7BTQ - chains C and E of the 6 polymer chains in the assembly; structure by electron microscopy, 4.54 A resolution (low resolution: residue-level contacts below are approximate; hydrogen-bond / salt-bridge calls are withheld).

Chain C:
Molecule: 64-nt DNA strand
Sequence (64 nucleotides; each row starts with the number of its first residue; numbers below 1 keep their minus sign (DG-24 is residue -24)):
   -24 GGTGTTTGGC GGTTTTTCTC TTTTTCGACC TCGAATTCGA TTTTAGATTT TTGGGGGTTT
    36 CTGG
Unresolved in the structure: -24 to -15, 30-39

Chain E:
Name: Type-1 restriction enzyme EcoR124II specificity protein
From: Escherichia coli
UniProt: P10485 (T1S1_ECOLX); residue numbers follow UniProt; this construct covers 1-404
Amino-acid sequence (404 residues; numbered 1 to 404; the number before each row is that of its first residue):
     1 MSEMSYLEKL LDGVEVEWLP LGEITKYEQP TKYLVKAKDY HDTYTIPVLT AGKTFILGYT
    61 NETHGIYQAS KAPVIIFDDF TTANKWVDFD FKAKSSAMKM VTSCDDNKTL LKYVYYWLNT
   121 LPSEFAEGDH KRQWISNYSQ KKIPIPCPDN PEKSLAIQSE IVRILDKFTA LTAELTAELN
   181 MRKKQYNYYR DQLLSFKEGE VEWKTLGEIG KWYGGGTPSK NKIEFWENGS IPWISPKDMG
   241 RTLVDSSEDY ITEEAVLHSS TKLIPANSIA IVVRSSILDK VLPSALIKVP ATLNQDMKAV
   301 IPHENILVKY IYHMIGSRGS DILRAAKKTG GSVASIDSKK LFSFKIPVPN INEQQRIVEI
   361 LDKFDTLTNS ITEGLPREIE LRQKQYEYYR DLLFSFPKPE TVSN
Unresolved in the structure: 1-12, 397-404

How chain C and chain E interact:
Residue-residue contacts - 18 pairs, chain C then chain E:
  DT-2(C) with Ser260(E); Lys262(E)
  DT-1(C) with Gln295(E)
  DT0(C) with Gln295(E); Ser338(E)
  DC1(C) with Arg274(E); Asp296(E)
  DG2(C) with Arg274(E); Ser332(E)
  DA10(C) with Ala51(E); Gly52(E)
  DT11(C) with Thr50(E); Asp79(E); Phe80(E); Ser96(E); Ala97(E)
  DT12(C) with Tyr33(E); Ser96(E)
Other interface residues (no listed pair), chain C (10 interface residues in all): DC4, DA9
Other interface residues (no listed pair), chain E (20 interface residues in all): Lys53, Thr81, Lys99, Val333, Ala334

Overview:
The interface between chain C and chain E involves 10 residues on one side and 20 on the other.
Chain C is a 64-nt DNA strand and chain E is Type-1 restriction enzyme EcoR124II specificity protein
(Escherichia coli); the structure, EcoR124I-DNA in the Restriction-Alleviation State, was determined by
electron microscopy, deposited together with 7BST, 7BTO, 7BTP and 7BTR.
